8QOC - chains A and D of the 4 polymer chains in the assembly; structure by X-ray diffraction, 2.83 A resolution.

Chain A (and D):
Name: Pyridoxal 5'-phosphate synthase subunit PdxS
Organism: Staphylococcus aureus
Notes: chain D of this document is another copy of the same molecule, construct and numbering; everything in this record applies to it too
UniProtKB: P60798 (PDXS_STAAN); numbering as in UniProt (aligned over 5-277)
Chain sequence (274 residues; each row starts with the number of its first residue):
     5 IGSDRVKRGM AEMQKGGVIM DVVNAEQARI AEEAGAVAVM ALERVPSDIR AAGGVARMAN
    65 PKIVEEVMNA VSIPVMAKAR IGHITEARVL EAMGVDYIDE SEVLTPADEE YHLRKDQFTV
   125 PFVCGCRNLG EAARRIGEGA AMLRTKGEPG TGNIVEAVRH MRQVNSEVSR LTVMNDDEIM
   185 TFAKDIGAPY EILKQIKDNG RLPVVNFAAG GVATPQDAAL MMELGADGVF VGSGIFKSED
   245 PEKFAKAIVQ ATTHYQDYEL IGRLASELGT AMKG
Disordered / not traced: 278
Construct notes: expression tag (278)
Swiss-Prot annotation at these positions:
  - active site: Lys-82 (Schiff-base intermediate with D-ribose 5-phosphate)
  - binding site (D-ribose 5-phosphate): Asp-25, Gly-154, Gly-215, Gly-236, Ser-237
  - binding site (D-glyceraldehyde 3-phosphate): Arg-166

Interface between chain A and chain D:
Contacting residue pairs - 9 pairs, chain A then chain D:
  Arg-166(A) / Asn-179(D)
  Arg-166(A) / Asp-181(D)  salt bridge
  Arg-166(A) / Glu-182(D)  salt bridge
  Ser-173(A) / Val-177(D)
  Val-177(A) / Ser-173(D)
  Val-177(A) / Val-177(D)  hydrophobic
  Asn-179(A) / Arg-166(D)  hydrogen bond
  Asp-181(A) / Arg-166(D)  salt bridge
  Glu-182(A) / Arg-166(D)  salt bridge
Also at the interface, not in a pair above, chain A (8 interface residues in all): Ser-170, Arg-174
Also at the interface, not in a pair above, chain D (8 interface residues in all): Ser-170, Arg-174

Overview:
The chain A/chain D interface involves 8 residues from each chain, with 1 hydrogen bond and 4 salt bridges.
Polar contacts include Arg-166(A)/Asp-181(D), Arg-166(A)/Glu-182(D) and Asn-179(A)/Arg-166(D). From UniProt:
active-site residue Lys-82(A), 5 D-ribose 5-phosphate-binding residues and D-glyceraldehyde
3-phosphate-binding residue Arg-166(A) on chain A.
Both chains are Pyridoxal 5'-phosphate synthase subunit PdxS (Staphylococcus aureus). Entry 8QOC (Crystal
structure of Staphylococcus aureus PLP Synthase (Pdx1)) was determined by X-ray diffraction together with 8U7J
and 8U9E from the same study.
